6PQV - chains H and G of the 22 polymer chains in the assembly; structure by electron microscopy, 3.30 A resolution.

[Chain H]
Name: ATP synthase epsilon chain
Source organism: Escherichia coli
UniProt: A0A4V1DSB5 (A0A4V1DSB5_ECOLX); residues 0-138 here correspond to UniProt positions 1-139 (UniProt number = residue number + 1)
Chain sequence (139 residues; row label = number of the first residue in the row; numbering starts at 0):
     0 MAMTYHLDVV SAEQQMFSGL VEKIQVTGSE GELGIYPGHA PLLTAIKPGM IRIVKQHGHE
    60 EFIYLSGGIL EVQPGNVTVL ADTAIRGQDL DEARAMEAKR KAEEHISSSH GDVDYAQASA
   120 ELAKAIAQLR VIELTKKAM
Unresolved in the structure: 0-2

[Chain G]
Name: ATP synthase gamma chain
Source organism: Escherichia coli
UniProt: J7RYJ3 (J7RYJ3_ECOLX); residues 0-286 here correspond to UniProt positions 1-287 (UniProt number = residue number + 1)
Chain sequence (287 residues; each row starts with the number of its first residue; numbering starts at 0):
     0 MAGAKDIRSK IASVQNTQKI TKAMEMVAAS KMRKSQDRMA ASRPYAETMR KVIGHLAHGN
    60 LEYKHPYLED RDVKRVGYLV VSTDRGLAGG LNINLFKKLL AEMKTWTDKG VQADLAMIGS
   120 KGVSFFNSVG GNVVAQVTGM GDNPSLSELI GPVKVMLQAY DEGRLDKLYI VSNKFINTMS
   180 QVPTISQLLP LPASDDDDLK HKSWDYLYEP DPKALLDTLL RRYVESQVYQ GVVENLASEQ
   240 AARMVAMKAA TDNGGSLIKE LQLVYNKARQ ASITQELTEI VSGAAAV
Unresolved in the structure: 0, 285-286
Sequence notes: conflict Ala87 (Cys88 in J7RYJ3), Ala112 (Cys113 in J7RYJ3)

[Interface between chain H and chain G]
Residue-residue contacts - 81 pairs, chain H then chain G:
  Val9(H) with Tyr44(G)
  Ser10(H) with Tyr44(G)
  Ala11(H) with Ser41(G), hydrogen bond (backbone-side chain); Tyr44(G); Leu145(G), hydrophobic; Tyr228(G)
  Glu12(H) with Ala40(G); Ser144(G); Leu145(G), hydrogen bond (side chain-backbone); Tyr228(G)
  Glu29(H) with Glu208(G); Pro209(G)
  Pro40(H) with Trp203(G), hydrophobic; Asp204(G); Tyr205(G); Leu206(G), hydrogen bond (backbone-backbone)
  Leu41(H) with Tyr205(G); Leu206(G); Glu208(G)
  Leu42(H) with Tyr205(G), hydrophobic; Leu206(G), hydrogen bond (backbone-backbone); Tyr207(G); Glu208(G), hydrogen bond (backbone-backbone); Leu214(G)
  Thr43(H) with Glu208(G), hydrogen bond (side chain-backbone)
  Ile68(H) with Thr217(G); Leu218(G), hydrophobic
  Glu70(H) with Val51(G); Tyr205(G), hydrogen bond
  Val71(H) with Tyr205(G)
  Leu79(H) with Thr47(G); Met48(G), hydrophobic
  Ala80(H) with Tyr44(G)
  Thr82(H) with Ser146(G), hydrogen bond
  Ala83(H) with Ser146(G)
  Arg85(H) with Ile149(G); Arg221(G); Glu224(G), salt bridge
  Gln87(H) with Lys153(G)
  Asp90(H) with Lys153(G)
  Glu91(H) with Lys153(G), salt bridge; Gln157(G), hydrogen bond
  Arg93(H) with Ser146(G), hydrogen bond (side chain-backbone); Ile149(G); Gly150(G)
  Ala94(H) with Lys153(G); Val154(G), hydrophobic
  Ala97(H) with Ala134(G); Gln135(G), hydrogen bond (backbone-backbone)
  Lys98(H) with Val133(G); Val154(G); Gln157(G), hydrogen bond
  Lys100(H) with Gln135(G), hydrogen bond (backbone-side chain)
  Ala101(H) with Val133(G); Ala134(G), hydrophobic
  His104(H) with Asn126(G)
  Ile105(H) with Gln135(G), hydrogen bond (backbone-side chain)
  Ser107(H) with Thr137(G)
  Ser108(H) with Gly138(G)
  His109(H) with Asp83(G); Arg84(G); Gly138(G)
  Asp111(H) with Lys30(G), salt bridge; Arg84(G), salt bridge
  Tyr114(H) with Arg84(G); Gly85(G), hydrogen bond (side chain-backbone); Leu86(G), hydrophobic
  Ala117(H) with Met23(G), hydrophobic
  Glu120(H) with Ile19(G)
  Leu121(H) with Thr16(G)
  Ala124(H) with Asn15(G); Thr16(G)
  Gln127(H) with Lys9(G)
  Leu128(H) with Lys9(G), hydrogen bond (backbone-side chain); Ser12(G); Val13(G), hydrophobic
  Arg129(H) with Lys9(G)
  Val130(H) with Leu256(G), hydrophobic
  Leu133(H) with Lys9(G); Val263(G), hydrophobic
  Thr134(H) with Glu259(G)
Other interface residues (no listed pair), chain H (48 interface residues in all): Gln13, Ala44, Gln72, Thr77, Ile125
Other interface residues (no listed pair), chain G (57 interface residues in all): Ala1, Ile6, Thr20, Leu55, Val132, Gly140, Pro151, Arg242, Leu260

[Overview]
The interface between chain H and chain G involves 48 residues on one side and 57 on the other; the contacts
include 16 hydrogen bonds and 4 salt bridges. Among the polar pairs are Arg85(H)-Glu224(G), Glu91(H)-Lys153(G)
and Asp111(H)-Lys30(G).
Chain H is ATP synthase epsilon chain and chain G is ATP synthase gamma chain, both from Escherichia coli; the
structure, E. coli ATP Synthase State 1e, was determined by electron microscopy, deposited together with 6OQR,
6OQS, 6OQT, 6OQU, 6OQV, 6OQW and 3 further entries.
